3IDJ - chains B and C of the 3 polymer chains in the assembly; structure by X-ray diffraction, 2.24 A resolution.

== Chain B ==
Protein: 2F5 Fab heavy chain
Organism: Homo sapiens
Notes: antibody fragment or engineered binder
Amino-acid sequence (237 residues; row label = number of the first residue in the row; a row labelled like 35A-35B holds insertion residues (35A, then the next letters in order)):
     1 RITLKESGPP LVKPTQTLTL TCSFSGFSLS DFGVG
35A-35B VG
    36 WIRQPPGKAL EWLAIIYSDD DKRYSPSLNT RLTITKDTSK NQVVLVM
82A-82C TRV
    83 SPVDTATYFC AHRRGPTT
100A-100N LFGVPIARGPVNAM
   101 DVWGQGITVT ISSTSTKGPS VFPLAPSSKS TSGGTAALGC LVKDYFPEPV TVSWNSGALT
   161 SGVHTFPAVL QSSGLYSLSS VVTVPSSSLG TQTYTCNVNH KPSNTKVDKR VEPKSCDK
Unresolved in the structure: 128-133, 217-218
Disulfides: Cys22-Cys92, Cys140-Cys196

== Chain C ==
Protein: gp41 MPER peptide analog
Amino-acid sequence (7 residues; each row starts with the number of its first residue):
     1 ELDAWAS
Modified residues: Ala4 (ornithine; ORN)

== Chain B / chain C interface ==
Pairs across the interface (11):
  Gly33(B) with Trp5(C)
  Tyr52(B) with Asp3(C); Ala4(C)
  Arg58(B) with Glu1(C), salt bridge
  Arg95(B) with Asp3(C), salt bridge; Trp5(C)
  Pro98(B) with Trp5(C)
  Arg100H(B) with Trp5(C), hydrogen bond (side chain-backbone); Ala6(C); Ser7(C), hydrogen bond (side chain-backbone)
  Val100K(B) with Trp5(C)
Also at the interface, not in a pair above, chain B (9 interface residues in all): Phe32, Asp54

== Summary ==
The interface between chain B and chain C involves 9 residues on one side and 6 on the other; the contacts
include 2 hydrogen bonds and 2 salt bridges. Polar pairs include Arg58(B)-Glu1(C), Arg95(B)-Asp3(C) and
Arg100H(B)-Trp5(C).
Chain B is 2F5 Fab heavy chain (Homo sapiens) and chain C is gp41 MPER peptide analog; the structure, Crystal
structure of the HIV-1 Cross Neutralizing Monoclonal Antibody 2F5 Fab' fragment in complex with gp41 ..., was
determined by X-ray diffraction, deposited together with 1U8H, 1U8I, 1U8J, 1U8L, 1U8M, 1U8N and 14 further
entries.
